Entry 6QG2 (electron microscopy, 4.55 A resolution (low resolution: residue-level contacts below are approximate; hydrogen-bond / salt-bridge calls are withheld)); this record covers chains A and D of the 16 polymer chains in the assembly.

Chain A:
Name: Translation initiation factor eIF-2B subunit alpha
Source organism: Saccharomyces cerevisiae (strain ATCC 204508 / S288c)
Reference sequence: P14741 (EI2BA_YEAST); residues 1-305 here = UniProt positions 1-305
Amino-acid sequence (305 residues; numbered 1 to 305; the number before each row is that of its first residue):
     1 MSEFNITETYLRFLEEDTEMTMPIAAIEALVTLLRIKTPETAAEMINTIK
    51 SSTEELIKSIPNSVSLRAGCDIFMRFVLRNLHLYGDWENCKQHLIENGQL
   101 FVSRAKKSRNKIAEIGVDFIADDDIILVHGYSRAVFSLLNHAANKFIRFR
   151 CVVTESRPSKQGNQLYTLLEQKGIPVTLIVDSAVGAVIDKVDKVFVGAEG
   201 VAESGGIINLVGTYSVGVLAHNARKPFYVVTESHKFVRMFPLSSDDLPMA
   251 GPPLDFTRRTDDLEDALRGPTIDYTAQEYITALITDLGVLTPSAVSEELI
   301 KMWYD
Disordered / not traced: 1-3
Swiss-Prot annotation at these positions:
  - modified residue: S2 (N-acetylserine), T291 (Phosphothreonine)

Chain D:
Name: Translation initiation factor eIF-2B subunit beta
Source organism: Saccharomyces cerevisiae (strain ATCC 204508 / S288c)
Reference sequence: P32502 (EI2BB_YEAST); numbering as in UniProt (aligned over 1-381)
Amino-acid sequence (381 residues; each row starts with the number of its first residue):
     1 MSSQAFTSVHPNAATSDVNVTIDTFVAKLKRRQVQGSYAIALETLQLLMR
    51 FISAARWNHVNDLIEQIRDLGNSLEKAHPTAFSCGNVIRRILAVLRDEVE
   101 EDTMSTTVTSTSVAEPLISSMFNLLQKPEQPHQNRKNSSGSSSMKTKTDY
   151 RQVAIQGIKDLIDEIKNIDEGIQQIAIDLIHDHEILLTPTPDSKTVLKFL
   201 ITARERSNRTFTVLVTEGFPNNTKNAHEFAKKLAQHNIETLVVPDSAVFA
   251 LMSRVGKVIIGTKAVFVNGGTISSNSGVSSVCECAREFRTPVFAVAGLYK
   301 LSPLYPFDVEKFVEFGGSQRILPRMDPRKRLDTVNQITDYVPPENIDIYI
   351 TNVGGFNPSFIYRIAWDNYKQIDVHLDKNKA
Disordered / not traced: 1-9, 109-112, 129-146, 377-381

Chain A / chain D interface:
Contacting residue pairs - 27 pairs, chain A then chain D:
  R79(A) - M121(D)
  R79(A) - F122(D)
  Y84(A) - V113(D)
  R104(A) - L124(D)
  I115(A) - H375(D)
  D118(A) - F307(D)
  D118(A) - D308(D)
  F119(A) - Y305(D)
  F119(A) - F307(D)
  F119(A) - D308(D)
  D122(A) - E310(D)
  D124(A) - E310(D)
  R224(A) - R286(D)
  R224(A) - E344(D)
  T281(A) - N268(D)
  T281(A) - Y305(D)
  A282(A) - Y305(D)
  L287(A) - Q371(D)
  G288(A) - Q371(D)
  L290(A) - W366(D)
  P292(A) - S359(D)
  P292(A) - Y362(D)
  S293(A) - S359(D)
  S293(A) - Y362(D)
  A294(A) - Y362(D)
  E297(A) - Y362(D)
  E297(A) - R363(D)
Also at the interface, not in a pair above, chain A (25 interface residues in all): F76, H82, L83, K111, K193, V289, K301
Also at the interface, not in a pair above, chain D (23 interface residues in all): P116, S120, Q126, V267, E283, F360

Summary:
25 residues of chain A and 23 residues of chain D are in contact.
Chain A is Translation initiation factor eIF-2B subunit alpha and chain D is Translation initiation factor
eIF-2B subunit beta, both from Saccharomyces cerevisiae (strain ATCC 204508 / S288c); the structure, Structure
of eIF2B-eIF2 (phosphorylated at Ser51) complex (model A), was determined by electron microscopy (same
publication as 6QG0, 6QG1, 6QG3, 6QG5 and 6QG6).
